PDB entry 4NUP | X-ray diffraction, 2.70 A resolution | chains A and B

Chain A (and B):
Protein: N-cadherin EC1-2
From: Mus musculus
Notes: chain B of this document is another copy of the same molecule, construct and numbering; everything in this record applies to it too
Reference sequence: Q3UIC2 (Q3UIC2_MOUSE); residues 3-215 here correspond to UniProt positions 162-374 (UniProt number = residue number + 159)
Amino-acid sequence (217 residues; each row starts with the number of its first residue; numbers below 1 keep their minus sign (Asp-1 is residue -1)):
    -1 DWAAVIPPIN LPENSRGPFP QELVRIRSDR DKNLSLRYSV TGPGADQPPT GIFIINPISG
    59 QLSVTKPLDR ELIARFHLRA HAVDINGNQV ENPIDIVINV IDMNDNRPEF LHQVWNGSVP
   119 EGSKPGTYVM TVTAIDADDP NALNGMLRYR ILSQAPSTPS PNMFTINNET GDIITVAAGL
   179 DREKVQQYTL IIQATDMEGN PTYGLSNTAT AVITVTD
Construct notes: insertion (1-2)
Bound ions: Ca2+ site 1: Glu11, Asp67, Glu69, Asp103; Ca2+ site 2: Glu11, Glu69, Asp100, Met101, Asp103, Asp136; Ca2+ site 3: Asn102, Asn104, Asp134, Asp136, Asn142, Asp194

How chain A and chain B interact:
Pairs across the interface - 67 pairs, chain A then chain B:
  Asp-1(A) with Arg25(B); Ser26(B); Asp27(B), hydrogen bond (backbone-side chain); Arg28(B); Glu89(B), hydrogen bond (backbone-side chain)
  Trp0(A) with Ala2(B); Ile24(B), hydrophobic; Arg25(B); Ala78(B); His79(B); Ala80(B); Glu89(B); Asn90(B), hydrogen bond (side chain-backbone); Ile92(B)
  Ala1(A) with Ala2(B), hydrophobic; Ile24(B); Arg25(B), hydrogen bond (backbone-backbone)
  Ala2(A) with Ala2(B); Ile4(B), hydrophobic; Arg23(B)
  Ile4(A) with Val3(B), hydrophobic; Pro5(B), hydrophobic
  Pro5(A) with Pro5(B); Leu21(B); Val22(B), hydrophobic
  Ile7(A) with Pro5(B), hydrophobic
  Asn8(A) with Asn8(B), hydrogen bond (backbone-side chain)
  Pro10(A) with Ile99(B), hydrophobic
  Asn12(A) with Leu141(B)
  Arg14(A) with Asn139(B); Leu141(B); Met144(B); Glu196(B), salt bridge
  Leu21(A) with Pro6(B)
  Val22(A) with Val3(B), hydrophobic; Pro5(B), hydrophobic
  Arg23(A) with Val3(B)
  Ile24(A) with Trp0(B), hydrophobic
  Arg25(A) with Trp0(B); Ala1(B), hydrogen bond (backbone-backbone)
  Ser26(A) with Asp-1(B); Trp0(B)
  Asp27(A) with Asp-1(B), hydrogen bond (backbone-backbone)
  Ala78(A) with Trp0(B)
  His79(A) with Trp0(B)
  Ala80(A) with Trp0(B), hydrophobic
  Glu89(A) with Asp-1(B), hydrogen bond (side chain-backbone); Trp0(B)
  Asn90(A) with Trp0(B), hydrogen bond (backbone-side chain)
  Ile99(A) with Ile99(B), hydrophobic
  Asp100(A) with Met101(B)
  Met101(A) with Ile99(B), hydrophobic; Asp100(B); Met101(B), hydrophobic; Asn142(B)
  Asn102(A) with Met195(B)
  Asp103(A) with Tyr201(B)
  Arg105(A) with Thr200(B)
  Asn139(A) with Arg14(B), hydrogen bond (backbone-side chain)
  Leu141(A) with Arg14(B)
  Asn142(A) with Met101(B)
  Met144(A) with Arg14(B)
  Thr200(A) with Arg105(B)
  Tyr201(A) with Asn102(B); Asp103(B); Leu203(B), hydrophobic
  Leu203(A) with Tyr201(B), hydrophobic
Other interface residues (no listed pair), chain A (44 interface residues in all): Val3, Leu9, Arg28, Tyr36, Ile92, Asn104, Glu196, Gly202
Other interface residues (no listed pair), chain B (44 interface residues in all): Leu9, Pro10, Asn12, Tyr36, Pro91

In short:
The chain A/chain B interface involves 44 residues from each chain, with 10 hydrogen bonds and 1 salt bridge.
Among the polar pairs are Arg14(A)-Glu196(B), Asp-1(A)-Asp27(B) and Asp-1(A)-Glu89(B). Glu11(A), Asp67(A),
Glu69(A) and Asp103(A) form the Ca2+ site 1.
Both chains are N-cadherin EC1-2 (Mus musculus). Entry 4NUP (Crystal structure of mouse N-cadherin EC1-2 with
AA insertion between residues 2 and 3) was determined by X-ray diffraction (same publication as 4NQQ, 4NUM and
4NUQ).
